PDB entry 4J57 | X-ray diffraction, 2.50 A resolution | chains B and F of the 4 polymer chains in the assembly

== Chain B ==
Molecule: Thioredoxin reductase 2
From: Plasmodium falciparum
Notes: EC 1.8.1.9
Reference sequence: P61076 (TRXR2_PLAF7); residues 1-541 here correspond to UniProt positions 77-617 (UniProt number = residue number + 76)
Amino-acid sequence (541 residues; numbered 1 to 541; the number before each row is that of its first residue):
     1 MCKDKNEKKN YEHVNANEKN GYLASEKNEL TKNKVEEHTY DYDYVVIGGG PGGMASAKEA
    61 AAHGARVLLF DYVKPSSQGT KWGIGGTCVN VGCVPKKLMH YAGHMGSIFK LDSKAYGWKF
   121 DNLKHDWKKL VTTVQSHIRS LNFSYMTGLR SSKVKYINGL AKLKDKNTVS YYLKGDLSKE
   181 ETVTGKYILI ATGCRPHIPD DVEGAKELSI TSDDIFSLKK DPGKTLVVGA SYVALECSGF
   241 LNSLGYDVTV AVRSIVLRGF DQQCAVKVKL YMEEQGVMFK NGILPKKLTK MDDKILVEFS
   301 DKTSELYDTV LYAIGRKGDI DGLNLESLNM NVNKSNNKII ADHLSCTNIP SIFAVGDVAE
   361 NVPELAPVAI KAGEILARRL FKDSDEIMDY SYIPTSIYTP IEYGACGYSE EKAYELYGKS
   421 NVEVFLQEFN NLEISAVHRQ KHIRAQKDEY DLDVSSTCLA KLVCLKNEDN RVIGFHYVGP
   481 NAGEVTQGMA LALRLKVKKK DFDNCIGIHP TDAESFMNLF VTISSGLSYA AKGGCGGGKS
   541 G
Disordered / not traced: 1-37, 440-455, 537-541
Differences from the reference sequence: engineered mutation Ser540 (Cys616 in P61076)
UniProt features mapped onto this chain:
  - region: His438 to Leu452 (Loop important for the interaction with TRX1)
  - active site: His509 (Proton acceptor)
  - binding site (FAD): Pro51, Gly52, Asp71 to Lys74, Thr87, Cys88, Gly92 to Lys96, Ala161, Asp357, Glu364 to Ala366, His509
Cystine bridges: Cys88-Cys93
Residues lining bound ligands: FAD (flavin-adenine dinucleotide): Ile47, Gly48, Gly49, Gly50, Pro51, Gly52, Phe70, Asp71, Tyr72, Val73, Lys74, Gly86, Thr87, Cys88, Val91, Gly92, Cys93, Lys96, Gly159, Leu160, Ala161, Ala191, Thr192, Gly193, Cys194, Ser212, Phe216, Tyr232, Val233, Arg316, Asp319, Leu323, Val355, Gly356, Asp357, Glu364, Leu365, Ala366, Pro367, Ala369, Tyr398

== Chain F ==
Molecule: Thioredoxin
From: Plasmodium falciparum
Reference sequence: Q7KQL8 (THIO_PLAF7); residue numbers follow UniProt; this construct covers 2-104
Amino-acid sequence (114 residues; numbered -9 to 104; the number before each row is that of its first residue; numbers below 1 keep their minus sign (Arg-9 is residue -9)):
    -9 RGSHHHHHHG SVKIVTSQAE FDSIISQNEL VIVDFFAEWC GPSKRIAPFY EECSKTYTKM
    51 VFIKVDVDEV SEVTEKENIT SMPTFKVYKN GSSVDTLLGA NDSALKQLIE KYAA
Disordered / not traced: -9 to 1
Differences from the reference sequence: expression tag (-9 to 1); engineered mutation Ser33 (Cys in Q7KQL8)
UniProt features mapped onto this chain:
  - active site: Cys30 (Nucleophile)
  - site: Asp24 (Deprotonates C-terminal active site Cys), Gly31 (Contributes to redox potential value), Pro32 (Contributes to redox potential value)
  - mutagenesis: Cys30 (C30S: Does not stably interact with OAT and fails to increase OAT catalytic activity; when associated with S-33 or S-33 and S-43. Does not stably interact with SAHH; when associated with S-33), Cys43 (C43S: Does not stably interact with OAT and fails to increase OAT catalytic activity; when associated with S-33 or S-30 and S-33)

== Chain B / chain F interface ==
Pairs across the interface (17; chain B residue first):
  Ser136(B) with Trp29(F)
  Arg139(B) with Trp29(F)
  Ser140(B) with Trp29(F)
  Phe143(B) with Trp29(F), hydrophobic; Val57(F), hydrophobic; Ile69(F); Thr70(F); Met72(F), hydrophobic
  Met146(B) with Ser61(F); Thr64(F)
  Thr147(B) with Ile69(F)
  Arg150(B) with Thr64(F); Glu65(F), hydrogen bond (side chain-backbone); Asn68(F), hydrogen bond; Ile69(F), hydrogen bond (side chain-backbone); Thr70(F)
  Lys155(B) with Glu65(F), salt bridge
Interface residues without a listed pair, chain F (12 interface residues in all): Asp58, Lys66, Ser71

== Summary ==
8 residues of chain B face 12 of chain F across their interface, with 3 hydrogen bonds and 1 salt bridge.
Polar contacts include Lys155(B)-Glu65(F), Arg150(B)-Glu65(F) and Arg150(B)-Asn68(F). Chain B binds
flavin-adenine dinucleotide.
Chain B is Thioredoxin reductase 2 and chain F is Thioredoxin, both from Plasmodium falciparum; the structure,
Structure of Plasmodium falciparum thioredoxin reductase-thioredoxin complex, was determined by X-ray
diffraction together with 4J56 from the same study.
